PDB entry 8S9U | electron microscopy, 2.77 A resolution | chains A and B of the 7 polymer chains in the assembly

== Chain A ==
Name: Cas7-Cas5-Cas11
From: Synechocystis sp. PCC 6803
UniProt: Q6ZED2 (Q6ZED2_SYNY3); residues 1-791 here = UniProt positions 1-791
Amino-acid sequence (791 residues; numbered 1 to 791; the number before each row is that of its first residue):
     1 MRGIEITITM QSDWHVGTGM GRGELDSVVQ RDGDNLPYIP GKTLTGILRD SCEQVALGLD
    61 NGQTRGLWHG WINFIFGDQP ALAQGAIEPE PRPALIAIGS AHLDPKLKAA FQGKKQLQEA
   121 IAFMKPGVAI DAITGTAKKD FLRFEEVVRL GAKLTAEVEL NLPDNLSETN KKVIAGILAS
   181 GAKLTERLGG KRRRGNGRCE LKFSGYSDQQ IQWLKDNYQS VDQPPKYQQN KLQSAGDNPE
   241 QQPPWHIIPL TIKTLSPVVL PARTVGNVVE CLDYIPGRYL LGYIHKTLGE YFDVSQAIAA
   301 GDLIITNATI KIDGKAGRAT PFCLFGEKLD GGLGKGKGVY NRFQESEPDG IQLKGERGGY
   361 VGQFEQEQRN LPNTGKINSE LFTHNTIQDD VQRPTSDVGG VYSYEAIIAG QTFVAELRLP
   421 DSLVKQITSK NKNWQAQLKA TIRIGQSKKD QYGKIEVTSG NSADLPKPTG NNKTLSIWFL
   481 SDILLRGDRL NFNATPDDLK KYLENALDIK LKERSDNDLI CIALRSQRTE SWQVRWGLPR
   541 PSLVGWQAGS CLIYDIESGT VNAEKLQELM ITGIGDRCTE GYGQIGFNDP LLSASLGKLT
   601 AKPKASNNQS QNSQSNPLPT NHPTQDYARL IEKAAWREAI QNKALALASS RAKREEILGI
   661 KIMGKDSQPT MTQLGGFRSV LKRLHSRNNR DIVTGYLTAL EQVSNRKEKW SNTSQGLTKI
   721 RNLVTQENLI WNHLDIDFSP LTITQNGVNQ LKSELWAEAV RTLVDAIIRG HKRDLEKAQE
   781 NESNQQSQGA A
Not modelled in the structure: 603-615, 782-791
Reported in the primary citation:
  - mutagenesis - D26A, R678A, R769A: abolished catalytic activity
  - catalytic residues: Asp140, Arg706, Arg769, Arg773 (from molecular simulation)
  - catalytic residues: Arg678 (proposed by the authors, not directly observed)

== Chain B ==
Name: TIGR03984 family CRISPR-associated protein
From: Synechocystis sp. PCC 6803
UniProt: Q6ZED4 (Q6ZED4_SYNY3); numbering as in UniProt (aligned over 1-193)
Amino-acid sequence (193 residues; numbered 1 to 193; the number before each row is that of its first residue):
     1 MPAGGRLMKN LYHYHQYEIT LESAVDSCKN HLQAAIGLLY SPQKCELVKL DNSGKLVDSY
    61 NRLKFNNLGV FEARFFNLNC ELRWVNESNG NGTAVLLSES DITLTGFEKG LQEFITAIDQ
   121 QYLLWGEPAK HPPNADGWQR LAEARIGKLD IPLDNPLKPK DRVFLTSEEY IAEVDDFGNC
   181 AVIDERLIKL EVK
Not modelled in the structure: 1-8, 130-136

== Chain A / chain B interface ==
Residue-residue contacts - 58 pairs, chain A then chain B:
  Pro80(A) - Ala144(B)
  Ala83(A) - Ala144(B)
  Gly85(A) - Glu127(B)
  Ala86(A) - Glu127(B)
  Ala86(A) - Pro128(B)
  Ala86(A) - Ala129(B)  hydrophobic
  Ala86(A) - Ala142(B)
  Ile87(A) - Ala142(B)
  Ile87(A) - Glu143(B)
  Ile87(A) - Ala144(B)  hydrophobic
  Ile87(A) - Gly147(B)
  Glu88(A) - Arg140(B)  salt bridge
  Glu88(A) - Ala142(B)
  Glu88(A) - Gly147(B)
  Glu88(A) - Lys148(B)  hydrogen bond (backbone-backbone)
  Pro89(A) - Gly147(B)
  Glu90(A) - Ile146(B)
  Glu90(A) - Gly147(B)
  Pro91(A) - Ala144(B)
  Pro91(A) - Arg145(B)
  Lys231(A) - Gln43(B)
  Leu232(A) - Gln43(B)  hydrogen bond (backbone-side chain)
  Leu232(A) - Leu68(B)
  Ser234(A) - Asn67(B)
  Ser234(A) - Leu68(B)
  Ser295(A) - Leu68(B)
  Ala299(A) - Phe65(B)  hydrophobic
  Arg486(A) - Glu72(B)  salt bridge
  Asp488(A) - His15(B)  hydrogen bond (backbone-side chain)
  Asp488(A) - Val95(B)
  Arg489(A) - His13(B)
  Arg489(A) - Arg83(B)  hydrogen bond (backbone-side chain)
  Arg489(A) - Gln112(B)  hydrogen bond
  Arg489(A) - Ile183(B)  hydrogen bond (side chain-backbone)
  Arg489(A) - Asp184(B)
  Leu490(A) - Arg83(B)
  Leu490(A) - Val85(B)  hydrophobic
  Leu490(A) - Thr93(B)
  Leu490(A) - Val95(B)  hydrophobic
  Asn491(A) - Arg83(B)
  Asn491(A) - Ile183(B)
  Asn491(A) - Asp184(B)  hydrogen bond
  Asn493(A) - Ile183(B)  hydrogen bond (side chain-backbone)
  Trp532(A) - Trp125(B)  hydrophobic
  Trp532(A) - Ile146(B)  hydrophobic
  Gln533(A) - Pro42(B)  hydrogen bond (side chain-backbone)
  Arg535(A) - Pro42(B)
  Arg535(A) - Gln43(B)
  Trp536(A) - Tyr40(B)  hydrophobic
  Trp536(A) - Ser41(B)  hydrogen bond (side chain-backbone)
  Trp536(A) - Pro42(B)
  Trp536(A) - Gln43(B)
  Trp536(A) - Lys44(B)  hydrogen bond (side chain-backbone)
  Trp536(A) - Cys45(B)  hydrophobic
  Gly537(A) - Ile146(B)
  Leu538(A) - Trp125(B)
  Pro539(A) - Trp125(B)
  Arg577(A) - Glu72(B)  salt bridge
Also at the interface, not in a pair above, chain A (32 interface residues in all): Gln229, Gln233, Gly236, Pro541
Also at the interface, not in a pair above, chain B (38 interface residues in all): Leu11, Phe71, Trp84, Asn86, Ala94, Leu97, Val182

== In short ==
32 residues of chain A and 38 residues of chain B are in contact; the contacts include 11 hydrogen bonds and 3
salt bridges. Polar pairs include Glu88(A)-Arg140(B), Arg486(A)-Glu72(B) and Arg577(A)-Glu72(B). The paper
reports catalytic residues Asp140(A), Arg706(A) and Arg769(A) among others; D26A, R678A and R769A of chain A
abolish catalytic activity.
Chain A is Cas7-Cas5-Cas11 and chain B is TIGR03984 family CRISPR-associated protein, both from Synechocystis
sp. PCC 6803; the structure, CRISPR-Cas type III-D effector complex bound to a target RNA, was determined by
electron microscopy, deposited together with 8S9T, 8S9V and 8S9X.
